6XSV - chain A; structure by X-ray diffraction, 1.65 A resolution.

# Chain A
Molecule: Alpha-amylase
Organism: Aspergillus oryzae
Notes: EC 3.2.1.1
Reference sequence: B0FZ76 (B0FZ76_ASPOZ); residues -20 to 478 here correspond to UniProt positions 1-499 (UniProt number = residue number + 21)
Chain sequence (499 residues; row label = number of the first residue in the row; numbers below 1 keep their minus sign (Met-20 is residue -20)):
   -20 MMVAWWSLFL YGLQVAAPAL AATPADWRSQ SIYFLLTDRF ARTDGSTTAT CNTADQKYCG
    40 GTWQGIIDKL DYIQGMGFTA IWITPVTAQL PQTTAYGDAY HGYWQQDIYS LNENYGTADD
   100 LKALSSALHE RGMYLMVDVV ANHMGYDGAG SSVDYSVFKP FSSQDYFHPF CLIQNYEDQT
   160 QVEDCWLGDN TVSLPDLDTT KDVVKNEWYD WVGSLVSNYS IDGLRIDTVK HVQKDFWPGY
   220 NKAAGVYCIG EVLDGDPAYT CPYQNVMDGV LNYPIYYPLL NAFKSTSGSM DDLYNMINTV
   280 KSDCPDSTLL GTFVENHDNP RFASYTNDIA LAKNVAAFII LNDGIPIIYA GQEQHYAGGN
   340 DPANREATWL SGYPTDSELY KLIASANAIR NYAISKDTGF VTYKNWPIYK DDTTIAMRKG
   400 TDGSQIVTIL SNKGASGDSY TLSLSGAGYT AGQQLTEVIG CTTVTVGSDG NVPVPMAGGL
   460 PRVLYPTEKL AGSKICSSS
Unresolved in the structure: -20 to 0, 477-478
Construct notes: conflict Gln35 (Arg56 in B0FZ76)
Disulfides: Cys30-Cys38, Cys150-Cys164, Cys240-Cys283, Cys440-Cys475
Covalently attached groups: N-acetylglucosamine (NAG) linked to Asn197
Metal / ion sites: Ca2+: Asn121, Glu162, Asp175, His210
Ligand contacts:
  - alpha-D-mannopyranose (MAN), molecule 1: Tyr88, Lys138, Pro139, Glu186
  - alpha-D-mannopyranose (MAN), molecule 2: Pro139, Tyr145, Glu186, Asp189
From the paper describing this entry:
  - post-translational modification sites: Asn197
  - binding site for N-acetylglucosamine: Asn197
  - Ca2+ coordination: Glu162, Asp175, His210 (citing earlier work)
  - catalytic residues: Asp206, Glu230, Asp297
  - binding site for palmitic acid: Tyr155 (proposed by the authors, not directly observed)
  - binding site for Ca2+: His210 (proposed by the authors, not directly observed)

# In short
Bound to chain A: alpha-D-mannopyranose. N-acetylglucosamine is covalently linked to Asn197. The Ca2+ site is
built by Asn121, Glu162, Asp175 and His210. From the paper: catalytic residues Asp206, Glu230 and Asp297; a
binding site for N-acetylglucosamine at Asn197.
Chain A is Alpha-amylase (Aspergillus oryzae); the structure, X-ray structure of a tetragonal crystal form of
alpha amylase from Aspergillus oryzae (Tala-Amylase) at 1.65 ..., was determined by X-ray diffraction together
with 6XSJ from the same study.
